PDB entry 5CMM | X-ray diffraction, 1.27 A resolution | chain A

[Chain A]
Protein: Glutamate receptor ionotropic, kainate 2
Source organism: Rattus norvegicus
Notes: fragment: UNP P42260 residues 429-544, UNP Q13002 residues 667-806
UniProtKB: chimeric construct of P42260, Q13002: residues 2-117 from P42260 (GRIK2_RAT) positions 429-544 (UniProt number = residue number + 427); residues 120-259 from Q13002 positions 667-806 (UniProt number = residue number + 547)
Sequence (259 residues; numbered 1 to 259; the number before each row is that of its first residue):
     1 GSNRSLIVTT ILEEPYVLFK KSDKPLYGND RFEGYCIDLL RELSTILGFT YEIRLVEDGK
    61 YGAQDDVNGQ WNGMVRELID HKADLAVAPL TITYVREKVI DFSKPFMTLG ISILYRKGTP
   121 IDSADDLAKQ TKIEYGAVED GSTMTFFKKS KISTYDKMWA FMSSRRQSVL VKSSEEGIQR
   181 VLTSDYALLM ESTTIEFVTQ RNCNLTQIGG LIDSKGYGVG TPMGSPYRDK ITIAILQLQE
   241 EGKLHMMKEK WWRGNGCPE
Disordered / not traced: 254-255
Cystine bridges: Cys203-Cys257
Differences from the reference sequence: expression tag (1); engineered mutation Thr91 (Ala518 in P42260), Ser142 (Ala689 in Q13002), Ser174 (Asn721 in Q13002), Leu188 (Phe735 in Q13002); linker (118-119)
Residues lining bound ligands: 2s,4r-4-methylglutamate (SYM): Glu13, Tyr61, Pro89, Leu90, Thr91, Arg96, Val138, Gly141, Ser142, Thr143, Ser174, Glu191, Tyr217
UniProt features mapped onto this chain:
  - binding site (L-glutamate): Pro89, Arg96, Thr143, Glu191
  - glycosylation (N-linked (GlcNAc...) asparagine): Asn3, Asn204

[Summary]
Bound to chain A: 2s,4r-4-methylglutamate. UniProt lists 4 L-glutamate-binding residues.
Chain A is Glutamate receptor ionotropic, kainate 2 (Rattus norvegicus); the structure, Crystal structure of
the GluK2EM LBD dimer assembly complex with 2S,4R-4-methylglutamate, was determined by X-ray diffraction
together with 5KUF, 5KUH and 5CMK from the same study.
